Entry 8UA7 (electron microscopy, 3.30 A resolution); this record covers chains F and J of the 10 polymer chains in the assembly.

== Chain F ==
Name: Histone H4
Amino-acid sequence (125 residues; numbered -32 to 92; the number before each row is that of its first residue; numbers below 1 keep their minus sign (Met-32 is residue -32)):
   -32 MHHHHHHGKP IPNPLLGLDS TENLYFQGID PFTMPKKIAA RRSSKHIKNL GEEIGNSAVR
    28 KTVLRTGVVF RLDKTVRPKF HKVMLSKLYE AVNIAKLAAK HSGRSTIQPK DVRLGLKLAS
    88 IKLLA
Not modelled in the structure: -32 to 11

== Chain J ==
Molecule: WIDOM 601 DNA strand 2
Source organism: synthetic construct
Sequence (205 nucleotides; each row starts with the number of its first residue; numbers below 1 keep their minus sign (DA-94 is residue -94)):
   -94 ATCGGACCCT ATACGCGGCC GCCCGATGAA TCCGGTGCCG AGGCCGCTCA ATTGGTCGTA
   -34 GACAGCTCTA GCACCGCTTA AACGCACGTA CGCGCTGTCC CCCGCGTTTT AACCGCCAAG
    26 GGGATTACTC CCTAGTCTCC AGGCACGTGT CAGATATATA CATCCTGTGC ATGTGGATCC
    86 GAATTCATAT TAATTAATAC TAGAT
Not modelled in the structure: -94 to -72, 59-110

== How chain F and chain J interact ==
Pairs across the interface (13; chain F residue first):
  Lys12(F) with DT15(J), salt bridge to the phosphate; DA16(J), salt bridge to the phosphate
  Arg38(F) with DC7(J), sugar contact; DC8(J), phosphate contact
  Leu39(F) with DC7(J), sugar contact; DC8(J), hydrogen bond to the phosphate
  Asp40(F) with DC7(J), phosphate contact
  Lys41(F) with DC7(J), hydrogen bond to the phosphate
  Arg71(F) with DG28(J), phosphate contact
  Ser72(F) with DG28(J), hydrogen bond to the phosphate
  Thr73(F) with DG27(J), phosphate contact; DG28(J), hydrogen bond to the phosphate
  Gln75(F) with DG28(J), phosphate contact
Other interface residues (no listed pair), chain F (10 interface residues in all): Phe37
Other interface residues (no listed pair), chain J (7 interface residues in all): DA29

== Overview ==
10 residues of chain F and 7 residues of chain J are in contact, with 4 hydrogen bonds and 2 salt bridges.
Polar contacts include Leu39(F)-DC8(J), Lys41(F)-DC7(J) and Ser72(F)-DG28(J).
Chain F is Histone H4 and chain J is WIDOM 601 DNA strand 2 (synthetic construct); the structure, Medusavirus
Nucleosome Core Particle, was determined by electron microscopy.
